PDB entry 4DEV | X-ray diffraction, 2.00 A resolution | chains C and G of the 4 polymer chains in the assembly

Chain C (and G):
Molecule: Acetyl-xylan esterase Est2A
Source organism: Butyrivibrio proteoclasticus
Notes: chain G of this document is another copy of the same molecule, construct and numbering; everything in this record applies to it too
Reference sequence: E0RVY7 (E0RVY7_BUTPB); residues 1-376 here = UniProt positions 1-376
Amino-acid sequence (408 residues; row label = number of the first residue in the row; numbers below 1 keep their minus sign (Met-31 is residue -31)):
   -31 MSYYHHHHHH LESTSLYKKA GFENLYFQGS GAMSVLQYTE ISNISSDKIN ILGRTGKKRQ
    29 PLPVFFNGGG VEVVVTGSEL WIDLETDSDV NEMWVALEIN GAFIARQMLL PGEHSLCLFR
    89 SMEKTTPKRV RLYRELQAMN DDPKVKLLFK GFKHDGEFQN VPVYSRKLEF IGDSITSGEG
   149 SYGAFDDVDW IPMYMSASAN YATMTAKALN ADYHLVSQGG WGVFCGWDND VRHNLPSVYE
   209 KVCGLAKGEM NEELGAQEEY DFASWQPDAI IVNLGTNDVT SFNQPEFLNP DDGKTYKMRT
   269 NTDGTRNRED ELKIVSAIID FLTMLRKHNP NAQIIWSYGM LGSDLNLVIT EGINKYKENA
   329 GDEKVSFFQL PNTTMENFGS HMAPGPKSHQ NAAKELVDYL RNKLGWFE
Not modelled in the structure: -31 to 3, 376 (chain G: -31 to 2, 376)
Construct notes: expression tag (-31 to 0); engineered mutation Ala351 (His in E0RVY7)

How chain C and chain G interact:
Contacting residue pairs - 53 pairs, chain C then chain G:
  Trp49(C) - Leu78(G)  hydrophobic
  Asp57(C) - Arg88(G)  hydrogen bond (backbone-side chain)
  Val58(C) - Arg88(G)  hydrogen bond (backbone-side chain)
  Val58(C) - Ser89(G)  hydrogen bond (backbone-side chain)
  Glu60(C) - Arg88(G)  salt bridge
  Trp62(C) - Ile72(G)  hydrophobic
  Trp62(C) - Ala73(G)  hydrophobic
  Ile67(C) - Met161(G)  hydrophobic
  Asn68(C) - Ala152(G)
  Asn68(C) - Asp155(G)  hydrogen bond
  Ala70(C) - Gly151(G)
  Ala70(C) - Ala152(G)
  Phe71(C) - Tyr150(G)
  Ile72(C) - Trp62(G)  hydrophobic
  Ile72(C) - Arg74(G)  hydrogen bond (backbone-side chain)
  Ile72(C) - Met161(G)  hydrophobic
  Ala73(C) - Arg74(G)
  Arg74(C) - Ile72(G)  hydrogen bond (side chain-backbone)
  Arg74(C) - Ala73(G)
  Arg74(C) - Arg74(G)  hydrogen bond (backbone-backbone)
  Gln75(C) - Gln75(G)
  Met76(C) - Cys85(G)  hydrophobic
  Met76(C) - Arg88(G)
  Leu78(C) - Trp49(G)  hydrophobic
  Leu78(C) - Arg88(G)
  Cys85(C) - Met76(G)  hydrophobic
  Cys85(C) - Leu78(G)  hydrophobic
  Arg88(C) - Asp57(G)  hydrogen bond (side chain-backbone)
  Arg88(C) - Val58(G)  hydrogen bond (side chain-backbone)
  Arg88(C) - Glu60(G)  salt bridge
  Arg88(C) - Met76(G)
  Arg88(C) - Leu78(G)
  Ser89(C) - Val58(G)  hydrogen bond (side chain-backbone)
  Ser89(C) - Ile159(G)
  Met90(C) - Asp157(G)
  Met90(C) - Ile159(G)  hydrophobic
  Met90(C) - Met161(G)  hydrophobic
  Met90(C) - Tyr162(G)
  Glu91(C) - Asp157(G)  hydrogen bond (backbone-side chain)
  Tyr150(C) - Phe71(G)
  Gly151(C) - Ala70(G)
  Ala152(C) - Asn68(G)
  Ala152(C) - Ala70(G)
  Asp155(C) - Asn68(G)  hydrogen bond
  Asp157(C) - Met90(G)
  Asp157(C) - Glu91(G)  hydrogen bond (side chain-backbone)
  Ile159(C) - Arg88(G)
  Ile159(C) - Ser89(G)
  Ile159(C) - Met90(G)  hydrophobic
  Met161(C) - Ile67(G)  hydrophobic
  Met161(C) - Ile72(G)  hydrophobic
  Met161(C) - Met90(G)  hydrophobic
  Tyr162(C) - Met90(G)
Interface residues without a listed pair, chain C (30 interface residues in all): Asn59, Phe87
Interface residues without a listed pair, chain G (30 interface residues in all): Asn59, Phe87

Overview:
Chain C and chain G each contribute 30 residues to their interface; the contacts include 13 hydrogen bonds and
2 salt bridges. Polar contacts include Glu60(C)-Arg88(G), Asp57(C)-Arg88(G) and Val58(C)-Arg88(G).
Both chains are Acetyl-xylan esterase Est2A (Butyrivibrio proteoclasticus). Entry 4DEV (An Acetyl Xylan
Esterase (Est2A) from the Rumen Bacterium Butyrivibrio proteoclasticus) was determined by X-ray diffraction
(same publication as 3U37).
